Entry 2E6B (X-ray diffraction, 2.50 A resolution); this record covers chains B and D of the 4 polymer chains in the assembly.

[Chain B (and D)]
Protein: 5'-nucleotidase surE
Organism: Thermus thermophilus
Notes: EC 3.1.3.5; chain D of this document is another copy of the same molecule, construct and numbering; everything in this record applies to it too
UniProtKB: Q53W92 (SURE_THET8); residues 1-244 here = UniProt positions 1-244
Sequence (244 residues; row label = number of the first residue in the row):
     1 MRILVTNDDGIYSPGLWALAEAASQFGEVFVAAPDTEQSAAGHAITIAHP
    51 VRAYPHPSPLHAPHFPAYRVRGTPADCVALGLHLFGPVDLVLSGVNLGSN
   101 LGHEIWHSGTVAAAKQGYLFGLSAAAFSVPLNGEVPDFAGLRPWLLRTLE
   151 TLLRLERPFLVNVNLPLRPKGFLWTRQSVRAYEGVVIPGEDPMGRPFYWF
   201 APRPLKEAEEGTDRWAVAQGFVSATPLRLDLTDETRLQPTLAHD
Not modelled in the structure: 37-42, 61-62, 242-244 (chain D: 37-42, 238-244)
Metal / ion sites: Mg2+: D8, D9, N96 (together with tungstate(VI)ion); tungstate(VI)ion W near D8 (its only coordinating residue here)
Residues lining bound ligands: tungstate(VI)ion (WO4): D8, D9, N96, N100, S108, G109, T110
Curated features (UniProtKB/Swiss-Prot):
  - binding site (a divalent metal cation): D8, D9, S39, N96

[How chain B and chain D interact]
Pairs across the interface (5):
  I47(B) - M193(D)  hydrophobic
  I47(B) - R195(D)  hydrogen bond (backbone-side chain)
  A48(B) - R195(D)
  R195(B) - I47(D)
  R195(B) - A48(D)
Interface residues without a listed pair, chain B (6 interface residues in all): T36, R52, M193
Interface residues without a listed pair, chain D (6 interface residues in all): T36, W199

[In short]
The chain B/chain D interface involves 6 residues from each chain, with 1 hydrogen bond. Its one
hydrogen-bonded contact is I47(B)-R195(D). Bound to chain B: tungstate(VI)ion. Curated annotation (UniProt)
lists 4 divalent metal cation-binding residues on chain B.
Both chains are 5'-nucleotidase surE (Thermus thermophilus). Entry 2E6B (Crystal structure of the stationary
phase survival protein SurE from Thermus thermophilus HB8 in complex with ...) was determined by X-ray
diffraction (same publication as 2E69, 2E6C, 2E6E, 2E6G and 2E6H).
